Entry 8VFY (electron microscopy, 2.89 A resolution); this record covers chains C and I of the 11 polymer chains in the assembly.

[Chain C]
Protein: Histone H2A type 1-B/E
From: Homo sapiens
UniProt: P04908 (H2A1B_HUMAN); residues 0-129 here correspond to UniProt positions 1-130 (UniProt number = residue number + 1)
Chain sequence (130 residues; each row starts with the number of its first residue; numbering starts at 0):
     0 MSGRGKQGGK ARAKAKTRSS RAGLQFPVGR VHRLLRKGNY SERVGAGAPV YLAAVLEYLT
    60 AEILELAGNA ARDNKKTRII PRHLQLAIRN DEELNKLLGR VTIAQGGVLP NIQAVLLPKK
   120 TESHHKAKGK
Not modelled in the structure: 0-9, 119-129
UniProt features mapped onto this chain:
  - modified residue: Ser1 (N-acetylserine), Arg3 (Citrulline), Lys5 (N6-(2-hydroxyisobutyryl)lysine), Lys9 (N6-(2-hydroxyisobutyryl)lysine), Lys13 (N6-(beta-hydroxybutyryl)lysine), Lys36 (N6-(2-hydroxyisobutyryl)lysine), Lys74 (N6-(2-hydroxyisobutyryl)lysine), Lys75 (N6-(2-hydroxyisobutyryl)lysine), Lys95 (N6-(2-hydroxyisobutyryl)lysine), Gln104 (N5-methylglutamine), Lys118 (N6-(2-hydroxyisobutyryl)lysine), Lys119 (N6-crotonyllysine), Thr120 (Phosphothreonine), Lys125 (N6-crotonyllysine)
  - cross-link (Glycyl lysine isopeptide (Lys-Gly)): Lys13 (interchain with G-Cter in ubiquitin), Lys15 (interchain with G-Cter in ubiquitin), Lys119 (interchain with G-Cter in ubiquitin)

[Chain I]
Molecule: 186-nt DNA strand
Sequence (186 nucleotides; each row starts with the number of its first residue):
     1 ATCCGAGATG GTACTTTGTG TCTCCTGCTC TGTCAGCAGG GCACTGTACT TGCTGATACC
    61 AGGGAATGTT TGTTCTTAAA TACCATCATT CCGGACGTGT TTGCCTTGGC CAGTTTTCCA
   121 TGTACATGCA GAAAGAAGTT TGGACTGATC AATACAGTCC TCTGCCTTTA AAGCAATAGG
   181 AAAGAT
Not modelled in the structure: 1-15

[Chain C / chain I interface]
Pairs across the interface - 17 pairs, chain C then chain I:
  Arg11(C) - DG157(I)  hydrogen bond to the base
  Arg11(C) - DT158(I)  hydrogen bond to the sugar
  Thr16(C) - DT161(I)  sugar contact
  Arg29(C) - DC162(I)  hydrogen bond to the phosphate
  Arg29(C) - DT163(I)  salt bridge to the phosphate
  Arg42(C) - DA152(I)  sugar contact
  Arg42(C) - DT153(I)  phosphate contact
  Val43(C) - DA152(I)  sugar contact
  Val43(C) - DT153(I)  hydrogen bond to the phosphate
  Gly44(C) - DA152(I)  phosphate contact
  Ala45(C) - DA152(I)  hydrogen bond to the phosphate
  Lys75(C) - DA172(I)  phosphate contact
  Lys75(C) - DG173(I)  salt bridge to the phosphate
  Thr76(C) - DA171(I)  hydrogen bond to the phosphate
  Thr76(C) - DA172(I)  hydrogen bond to the phosphate
  Arg77(C) - DA171(I)  hydrogen bond to the sugar
  Arg77(C) - DA172(I)  hydrogen bond to the phosphate
Interface residues without a listed pair, chain C (15 interface residues in all): Lys13, His31, Arg35, Glu41, Lys74
Interface residues without a listed pair, chain I (12 interface residues in all): DC159, DC160

[In short]
15 residues of chain C face 12 of chain I across their interface, with 9 hydrogen bonds and 2 salt bridges.
Polar pairs include Arg11(C)-DG157(I), Arg11(C)-DT158(I) and Arg77(C)-DA171(I).
Chain C is Histone H2A type 1-B/E (Homo sapiens) and chain I is a 186-nt DNA strand; the structure, Cryo-EM
structure of FoxA1 in complex with ALBN1 nucleosome (class 1), was determined by electron microscopy,
deposited together with 8VFX and 8VFZ.
